Entry 6UIS (X-ray diffraction, 2.75 A resolution); this record covers chains A and P of the 4 polymer chains in the assembly.

[Chain A]
Molecule: p66 Reverse transcriptase/RNaseH
From: Human immunodeficiency virus type 1 group M subtype B (isolate HXB2)
Notes: EC 2.7.7.49, 2.7.7.7, 3.1.26.13
UniProtKB: P04585 (POL_HV1H2); residues 1-560 here correspond to UniProt positions 588-1147 (UniProt number = residue number + 587)
Chain sequence (572 residues; row label = number of the first residue in the row; numbers below 1 keep their minus sign (Met-11 is residue -11)):
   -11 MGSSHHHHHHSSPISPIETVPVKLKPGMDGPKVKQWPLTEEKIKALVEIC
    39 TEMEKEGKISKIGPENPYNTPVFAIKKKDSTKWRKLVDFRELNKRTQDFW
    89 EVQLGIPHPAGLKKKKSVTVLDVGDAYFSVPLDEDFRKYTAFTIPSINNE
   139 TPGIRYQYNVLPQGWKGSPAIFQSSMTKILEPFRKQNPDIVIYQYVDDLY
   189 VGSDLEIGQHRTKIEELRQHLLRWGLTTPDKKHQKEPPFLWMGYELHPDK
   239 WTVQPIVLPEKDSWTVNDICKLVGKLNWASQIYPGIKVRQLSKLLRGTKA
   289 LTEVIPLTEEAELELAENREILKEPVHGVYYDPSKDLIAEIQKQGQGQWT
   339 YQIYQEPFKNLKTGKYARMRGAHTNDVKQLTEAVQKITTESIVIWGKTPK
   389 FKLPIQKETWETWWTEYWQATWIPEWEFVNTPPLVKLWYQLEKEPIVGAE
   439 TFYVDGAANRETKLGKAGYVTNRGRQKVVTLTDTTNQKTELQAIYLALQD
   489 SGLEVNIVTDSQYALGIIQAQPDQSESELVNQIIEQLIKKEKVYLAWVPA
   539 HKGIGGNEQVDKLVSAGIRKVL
Unresolved in the structure: -11 to 0, 135-141, 555-560
Sequence notes: initiating methionine (-11); expression tag (-10 to 0); engineered mutation Val184 (Met771 in P04585), Cys258 (Gln845 in P04585), Ser280 (Cys867 in P04585)
Ion coordination: Mg2+ site 1: Asp110, Val111, Asp185 (together with 2'-deoxycytidine-5'-triphosphate); Mg2+ site 2: Asp443, Asp549
Small-molecule neighbours: 2'-deoxycytidine-5'-triphosphate (DCP): Lys65, Arg72, Asp110, Val111, Gly112, Asp113, Ala114, Tyr115, Gln151, Val184, Asp185, Lys220
Swiss-Prot annotation at these positions:
  - region: Phe227 to His235 (RT 'primer grip')
  - motif: Trp398 to Trp414 (Tryptophan repeat motif)
  - binding site (Mg(2+)): Asp110, Asp185, Asp186, Asp443, Glu478, Asp498, Asp549
  - site: Trp401 (Essential for RT p66/p51 heterodimerization), Trp414 (Essential for RT p66/p51 heterodimerization), Phe440, Tyr441 (Cleavage), Leu560 (Cleavage)

[Chain P]
Molecule: Primer DNA
Sequence (21 nucleotides; row label = number of the first residue in the row):
   802 ACAGTCCCTGTTCGGGCGCCC
Unresolved in the structure: 802-804
Modified positions: DOC (2',3'-dideoxycytidine-5'-monophosphate) at position 822

[Interface between chain A and chain P]
Contacting residue pairs (34):
  Lys66(A) - DOC_822(P)  salt bridge to the phosphate
  Tyr183(A) - DC821(P)  hydrogen bond to the base
  Tyr183(A) - DOC_822(P)  sugar contact
  Val184(A) - DOC_822(P)  base contact
  Asp185(A) - DOC_822(P)  sugar contact
  Asp186(A) - DOC_822(P)  sugar contact
  Met230(A) - DC821(P)  sugar contact
  Met230(A) - DOC_822(P)  phosphate contact
  Gly231(A) - DC821(P)  phosphate contact
  Asn255(A) - DC818(P)  sugar contact
  Cys258(A) - DC818(P)  sugar contact
  Lys259(A) - DC818(P)  phosphate contact
  Lys259(A) - DG819(P)  salt bridge to the phosphate
  Gly262(A) - DG819(P)  sugar contact
  Lys263(A) - DG819(P)  phosphate contact
  Lys263(A) - DC820(P)  salt bridge to the phosphate
  Trp266(A) - DC820(P)  sugar contact
  Leu289(A) - DG817(P)  phosphate contact
  Arg358(A) - DT812(P)  salt bridge to the phosphate
  Gly359(A) - DG811(P)  phosphate contact
  Ala360(A) - DT810(P)  phosphate contact
  Ala360(A) - DG811(P)  hydrogen bond to the phosphate
  His361(A) - DT810(P)  salt bridge to the phosphate
  Arg448(A) - DT806(P)  hydrogen bond to the base
  Arg448(A) - DC807(P)  hydrogen bond to the sugar
  Lys451(A) - DC808(P)  salt bridge to the phosphate
  Thr473(A) - DC808(P)  phosphate contact
  Thr473(A) - DC809(P)  hydrogen bond to the phosphate
  Gln475(A) - DC808(P)  hydrogen bond to the phosphate
  Gln475(A) - DC809(P)  sugar contact
  Lys476(A) - DC809(P)  phosphate contact
  Tyr501(A) - DC809(P)  hydrogen bond to the phosphate
  Tyr501(A) - DT810(P)  hydrogen bond to the phosphate
  Ile505(A) - DT810(P)  phosphate contact
Interface residues without a listed pair, chain A (27 interface residues in all): Gln242, Arg356
Interface residues without a listed pair, chain P (14 interface residues in all): DT813

[Overview]
27 residues of chain A face 14 of chain P across their interface; the contacts include 8 hydrogen bonds and 6
salt bridges. Polar contacts include Tyr183(A)-DC821(P), Arg448(A)-DT806(P) and Arg448(A)-DC807(P). Ligands of
chain A: 2'-deoxycytidine-5'-triphosphate. UniProt lists 7 Mg2+-binding residues on chain A.
Chain A is p66 Reverse transcriptase/RNaseH (Human immunodeficiency virus type 1 group M subtype B (isolate
HXB2)) and chain P is Primer DNA; the structure, HIV-1 M184V reverse transcriptase-DNA complex with dCTP, was
determined by X-ray diffraction together with 6UIR, 6UIT, 6UJX, 6UJY, 6UJZ and 6UK0 from the same study.
